Entry 8W4G (X-ray diffraction, 2.15 A resolution); this record covers chain A.

[Chain A]
Molecule: glycoside hydrolase
Source organism: Streptococcus equi subsp. zooepidemicus Sz105
Notes: engineered mutation(s): D234M
Amino-acid sequence (992 residues; each row starts with the number of its first residue):
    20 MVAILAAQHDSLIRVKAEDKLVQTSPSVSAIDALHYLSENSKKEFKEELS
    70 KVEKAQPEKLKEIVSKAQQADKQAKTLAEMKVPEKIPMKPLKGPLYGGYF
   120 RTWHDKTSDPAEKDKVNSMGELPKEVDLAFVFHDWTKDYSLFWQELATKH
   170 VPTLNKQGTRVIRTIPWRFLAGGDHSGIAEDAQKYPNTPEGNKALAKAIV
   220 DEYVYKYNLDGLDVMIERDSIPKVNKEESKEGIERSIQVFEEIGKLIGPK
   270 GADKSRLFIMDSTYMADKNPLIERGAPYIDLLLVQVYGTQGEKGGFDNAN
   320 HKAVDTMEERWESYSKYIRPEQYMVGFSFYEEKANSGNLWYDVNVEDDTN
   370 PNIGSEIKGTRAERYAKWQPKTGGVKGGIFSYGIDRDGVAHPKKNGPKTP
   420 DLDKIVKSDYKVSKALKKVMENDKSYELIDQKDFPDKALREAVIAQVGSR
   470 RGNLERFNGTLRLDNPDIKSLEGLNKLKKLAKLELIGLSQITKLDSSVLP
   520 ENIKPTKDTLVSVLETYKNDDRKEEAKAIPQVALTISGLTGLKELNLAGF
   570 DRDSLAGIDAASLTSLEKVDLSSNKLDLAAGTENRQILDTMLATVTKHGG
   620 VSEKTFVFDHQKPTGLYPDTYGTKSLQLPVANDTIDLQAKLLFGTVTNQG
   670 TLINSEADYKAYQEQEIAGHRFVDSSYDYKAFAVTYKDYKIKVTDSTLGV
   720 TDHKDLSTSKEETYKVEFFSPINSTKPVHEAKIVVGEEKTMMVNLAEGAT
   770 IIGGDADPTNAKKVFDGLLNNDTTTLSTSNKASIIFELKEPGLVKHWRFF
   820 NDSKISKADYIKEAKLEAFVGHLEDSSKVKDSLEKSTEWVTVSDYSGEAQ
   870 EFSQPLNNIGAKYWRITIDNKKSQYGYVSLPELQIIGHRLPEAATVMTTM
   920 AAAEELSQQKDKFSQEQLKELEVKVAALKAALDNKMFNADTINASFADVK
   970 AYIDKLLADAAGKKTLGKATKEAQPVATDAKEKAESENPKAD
Unresolved in the structure: 20-98, 975-1011
Ion coordination: Ca2+: Lys782, Asp785, Leu787, Asn790, Pro900, Glu901
From the paper describing this entry:
  - Ca2+ coordination: Lys782, Asp785, Leu787, Asn790, Pro900, Glu901
  - contacts within the chain: Trp154-Arg182 (cation-pi contact)

[Summary]
Lys782, Asp785, Leu787, Asn790, Pro900 and Glu901 form the Ca2+ site. The paper reports Ca2+ coordination by
Lys782, Asp785 and Leu787 among others; contacts within the chain involving Trp154 and Arg182.
Chain A is glycoside hydrolase (Streptococcus equi subsp. zooepidemicus Sz105); the structure, Crystal
structure of EndoSz mutant D234M, from Streptococcus equi subsp. Zooepidemicus Sz105, was determined by X-ray
diffraction (same publication as 8W4I, 8W4L, 8W4M, 8W4N and 8X8G).
